PDB entry 8YK2 | X-ray diffraction, 1.96 A resolution | chains B and A

[Chain B (and A)]
Protein: Alpha-galactosidase
From: Bifidobacterium bifidum JCM 1254
Notes: EC 3.2.1.-; chain A of this document is another copy of the same molecule, construct and numbering; everything in this record applies to it too
Reference sequence: L8B3G2 (L8B3G2_BIFBI); residue numbers follow UniProt; this construct covers 24-700
Chain sequence (700 residues; each row starts with the number of its first residue):
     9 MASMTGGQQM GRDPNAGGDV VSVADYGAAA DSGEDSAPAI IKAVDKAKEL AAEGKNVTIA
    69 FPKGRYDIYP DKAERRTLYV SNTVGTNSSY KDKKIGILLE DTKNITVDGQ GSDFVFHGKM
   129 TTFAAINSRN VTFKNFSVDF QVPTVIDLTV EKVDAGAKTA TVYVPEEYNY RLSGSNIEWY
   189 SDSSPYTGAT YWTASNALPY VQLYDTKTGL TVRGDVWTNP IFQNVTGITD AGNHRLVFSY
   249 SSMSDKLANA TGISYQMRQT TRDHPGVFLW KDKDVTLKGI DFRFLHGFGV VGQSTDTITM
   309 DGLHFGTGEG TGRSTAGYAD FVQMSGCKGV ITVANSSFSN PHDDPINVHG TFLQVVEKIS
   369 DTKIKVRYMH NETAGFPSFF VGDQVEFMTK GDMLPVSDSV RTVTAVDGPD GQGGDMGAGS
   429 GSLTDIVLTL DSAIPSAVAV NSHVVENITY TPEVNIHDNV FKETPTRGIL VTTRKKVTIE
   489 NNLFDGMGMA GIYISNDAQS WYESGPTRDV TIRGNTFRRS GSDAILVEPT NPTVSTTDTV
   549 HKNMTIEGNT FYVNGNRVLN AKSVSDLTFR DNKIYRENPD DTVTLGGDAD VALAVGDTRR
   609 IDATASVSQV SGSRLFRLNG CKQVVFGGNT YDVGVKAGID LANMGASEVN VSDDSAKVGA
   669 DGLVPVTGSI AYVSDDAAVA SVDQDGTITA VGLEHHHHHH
Disordered / not traced: 9-25, 590-616, 704-708 (chain A: 9-25, 588-616, 701-708)
Construct notes: initiating methionine (9); expression tag (10-23, 701-708)
Reported in the primary citation:
  - conformationally variable residues (order/disorder transition): Pro587 to Gln617
  - catalytic residues: Asp328, Asp351, Asp352 (proposed by the authors, not directly observed)
  - specificity-determining residues: Arg270, Glu380
  - mutagenesis - D351N, E380Q: decreased catalytic activity
  - mutagenesis - R270A, E380A, W509A: abolished catalytic activity

[Interface between chain B and chain A]
Contacting residue pairs - 35 pairs, chain B then chain A:
  Lys398(B) with Thr697(A), hydrogen bond (side chain-backbone)
  Asn449(B) with Thr697(A); Ala698(A)
  Pro540(B) with Arg622(A), hydrogen bond (backbone-side chain); Gly667(A); Thr695(A)
  Thr541(B) with Gly667(A); Ala668(A); Asp693(A); Thr695(A), hydrogen bond
  Val542(B) with Gly667(A), hydrogen bond (backbone-backbone)
  Thr544(B) with Ala654(A)
  Arg622(B) with Pro540(A), hydrogen bond (side chain-backbone)
  Leu649(B) with Ala650(A); Asn651(A), hydrogen bond (backbone-backbone)
  Ala650(B) with Leu649(A)
  Asn651(B) with Leu649(A), hydrogen bond (backbone-backbone); Met652(A); Gly667(A)
  Met652(B) with Asn651(A); Met652(A), hydrogen bond (backbone-backbone); Gly653(A)
  Gly653(B) with Met652(A); Gly653(A)
  Ala654(B) with Thr544(A)
  Gly667(B) with Pro540(A); Thr541(A); Val542(A), hydrogen bond (backbone-backbone)
  Ala668(B) with Thr541(A)
  Asp693(B) with Thr541(A)
  Thr695(B) with Pro540(A); Thr541(A), hydrogen bond
  Thr697(B) with Lys398(A), hydrogen bond (backbone-side chain); Asn449(A)
  Ala698(B) with Asn449(A)
Interface residues without a listed pair, chain B (22 interface residues in all): Gly399, Ser450, Asp691
Interface residues without a listed pair, chain A (23 interface residues in all): Gln362, Gly399, Ser450, Asp691

[Summary]
Chain B and chain A form an interface of 22 and 23 residues respectively, with 11 hydrogen bonds. Polar pairs
include Lys398(B)-Thr697(A), Pro540(B)-Arg622(A) and Thr541(B)-Thr695(A). The paper reports catalytic residues
Asp328(B), Asp351(B) and Asp352(B); R270A, E380A and W509A of chain B abolish catalytic activity; 5
substitutions were tested in all.
Both chains are Alpha-galactosidase (Bifidobacterium bifidum JCM 1254). Entry 8YK2 (Blood group B
alpha-1,3-galactosidase AgaBb from Bifidobacterium bifidum, construct T7-tag_24-700) was determined by X-ray
diffraction together with 8YK1 and 8YK3 from the same study.
